5BT1 - chains C and D of the 4 polymer chains in the assembly; structure by X-ray diffraction, 2.62 A resolution.

[Chain C]
Molecule: Histone H2A.1
From: Saccharomyces cerevisiae (strain ATCC 204508 / S288c)
Reference sequence: P04911 (H2A1_YEAST); residues 0-131 here correspond to UniProt positions 1-132 (UniProt number = residue number + 1)
Sequence (143 residues; each row starts with the number of its first residue; numbers below 1 keep their minus sign (Met-11 is residue -11)):
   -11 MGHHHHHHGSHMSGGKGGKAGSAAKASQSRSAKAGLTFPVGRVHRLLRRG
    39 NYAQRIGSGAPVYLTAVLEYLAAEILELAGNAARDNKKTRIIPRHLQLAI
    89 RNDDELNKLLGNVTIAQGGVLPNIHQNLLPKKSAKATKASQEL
Disordered / not traced: -11 to 15, 101-131
Differences from the reference sequence: initiating methionine (-11); expression tag (-10 to -1)
Swiss-Prot annotation at these positions:
  - motif: Ser128, Gln129 ([ST]-Q motif)
  - site: Lys119 (Not ubiquitinated)
  - modified residue: Ser1 (N-acetylserine), Lys4 (N6-acetyllysine), Lys7 (N6-acetyllysine), Lys13 (N6-succinyllysine), Lys21 (N6-succinyllysine), Gln105 (N5-methylglutamine), Lys119 (N6-malonyllysine), Ser128 (Phosphoserine)
  - cross-link: Lys126 (Glycyl lysine isopeptide (Lys-Gly) (interchain with G-Cter in SUMO))

[Chain D]
Molecule: Histone H2B.1
From: Saccharomyces cerevisiae (strain ATCC 204508 / S288c)
Reference sequence: P02293 (H2B1_YEAST); residues 0-130 here correspond to UniProt positions 1-131 (UniProt number = residue number + 1)
Sequence (142 residues; row label = number of the first residue in the row; numbers below 1 keep their minus sign (Met-11 is residue -11)):
   -11 MGHHHHHHGSHMSAKAEKKPASKAPAEKKPAAKKTSTSTDGKKRSKARKE
    39 TYSSYIYKVLKQTHPDTGISQKSMSILNSFVNDIFERIATEASKLAAYNK
    89 KSTISAREIQTAVRLILPGELAKHAVSEGTRAVTKYSSSTQA
Disordered / not traced: -11 to 36, 127-130
Differences from the reference sequence: initiating methionine (-11); expression tag (-10 to -1)
Swiss-Prot annotation at these positions:
  - modified residue: Lys6 (N6-acetyllysine), Lys7 (N6-acetyllysine), Ser10 (Phosphoserine), Lys11 (N6-acetyllysine), Lys16 (N6-acetyllysine), Lys17 (N6-acetyllysine), Lys21 (N6-acetyllysine), Lys22 (N6-acetyllysine), Lys34 (N6-succinyllysine), Lys37 (N6,N6-dimethyllysine), Lys46 (N6-succinyllysine)
  - cross-link (Glycyl lysine isopeptide (Lys-Gly)): Lys6 (interchain with G-Cter in SUMO), Lys7 (interchain with G-Cter in SUMO), Lys16 (interchain with G-Cter in SUMO), Lys17 (interchain with G-Cter in SUMO), Lys123 (interchain with G-Cter in ubiquitin)

[Interface between chain C and chain D]
Pairs across the interface - 106 pairs, chain C then chain D:
  Arg18(C) with Tyr124(D)
  Lys21(C) with Lys123(D); Tyr124(D), hydrogen bond (side chain-backbone); Ser126(D), hydrogen bond (side chain-backbone)
  Ala22(C) with Ala120(D); Lys123(D); Tyr124(D), hydrophobic
  Leu24(C) with Ala120(D), hydrophobic
  Thr25(C) with Tyr43(D); Lys46(D); Gln50(D), hydrogen bond
  Phe26(C) with Tyr40(D), hydrophobic; Tyr43(D), hydrophobic; Ile44(D), hydrophobic; Val47(D), hydrophobic; Val69(D), hydrophobic
  Pro27(C) with Tyr43(D), hydrophobic
  Arg30(C) with Thr39(D); Tyr43(D)
  Val31(C) with Phe73(D), hydrophobic
  Leu34(C) with Thr39(D); Phe73(D), hydrophobic
  Leu35(C) with Phe73(D), hydrophobic; Ala77(D), hydrophobic
  Tyr40(C) with Phe73(D); Ala77(D); Thr78(D); Ser81(D), hydrogen bond (backbone-side chain); Ile92(D), hydrophobic
  Ala41(C) with Ser90(D); Ile92(D), hydrophobic
  Gln42(C) with Ser90(D), hydrogen bond (backbone-backbone)
  Arg43(C) with Ser90(D), hydrogen bond (backbone-backbone); Thr91(D); Ile92(D), hydrogen bond (backbone-backbone)
  Ile44(C) with Ile92(D)
  Gly45(C) with Thr91(D); Ile92(D), hydrogen bond (backbone-backbone)
  Gly47(C) with Ala94(D)
  Ala48(C) with Ile92(D); Ser93(D); Ala94(D); Ile97(D), hydrophobic
  Val50(C) with Ala120(D); Val121(D); Tyr124(D), hydrophobic
  Tyr51(C) with Ile97(D), hydrophobic; Gln98(D), hydrogen bond; Val114(D), hydrogen bond (side chain-backbone); Gly117(D); Thr118(D); Val121(D), hydrophobic
  Leu52(C) with Phe73(D), hydrophobic; Ile76(D), hydrophobic
  Ala54(C) with Glu116(D); Ala120(D), hydrophobic
  Val55(C) with Val101(D), hydrophobic; Ala113(D)
  Leu56(C) with Val69(D); Ile72(D), hydrophobic; Phe73(D)
  Glu57(C) with Val47(D)
  Tyr58(C) with Leu109(D); His112(D); Glu116(D)
  Leu59(C) with Ile72(D), hydrophobic; Leu105(D), hydrophobic; Leu109(D), hydrophobic
  Ala61(C) with Val47(D), hydrophobic
  Leu64(C) with Ile44(D); Val47(D), hydrophobic; Leu48(D); His52(D); Ile57(D), hydrophobic; Leu65(D), hydrophobic
  Glu65(C) with Thr51(D); His52(D), hydrogen bond (backbone-side chain)
  Gly68(C) with His52(D)
  Asn69(C) with His52(D)
  Thr77(C) with Thr55(D); Gly56(D), hydrogen bond (backbone-backbone)
  Arg78(C) with Gly56(D); Ile57(D); Ser58(D)
  Ile79(C) with Leu48(D), hydrophobic; Thr55(D); Gly56(D), hydrogen bond (backbone-backbone); Ile57(D); Ser58(D), hydrogen bond (backbone-backbone); Ser61(D), hydrogen bond (backbone-side chain)
  Pro81(C) with Ser58(D); Lys60(D); Ser61(D)
  Leu84(C) with Ser61(D); Leu65(D), hydrophobic
  Glu93(C) with Pro106(D); Gly107(D); Glu108(D), hydrogen bond (side chain-backbone); Leu109(D), hydrogen bond (side chain-backbone)
  Leu94(C) with Leu109(D), hydrophobic
  Leu97(C) with Ile72(D), hydrophobic; Arg75(D), hydrogen bond (backbone-side chain); Ile104(D); Leu105(D), hydrophobic; Pro106(D)
  Leu98(C) with Phe68(D), hydrophobic
Also at the interface, not in a pair above, chain C (48 interface residues in all): Gly23, Ser46, Ala60, Ile63, Ile80, Lys96
Also at the interface, not in a pair above, chain D (55 interface residues in all): Asp54, Gln59, Ile64, Glu74

[In short]
48 residues of chain C and 55 residues of chain D are in contact, with 18 hydrogen bonds. Among the polar
pairs are Lys21(C)-Tyr124(D), Lys21(C)-Ser126(D) and Thr25(C)-Gln50(D).
Chain C is Histone H2A.1 and chain D is Histone H2B.1, both from Saccharomyces cerevisiae (strain ATCC 204508
/ S288c); the structure, histone chaperone Hif1 playing with histone H2A-H2B dimer, was determined by X-ray
diffraction.
